PDB entry 8ZA6 | electron microscopy, 3.43 A resolution | chains e and m of the 8 polymer chains in the assembly

# Chain e
Molecule: T-cell surface glycoprotein CD3 epsilon chain
Organism: Homo sapiens
UniProtKB: P07766 (CD3E_HUMAN); residue numbers follow UniProt; this construct covers 1-207
Sequence (207 residues; row label = number of the first residue in the row):
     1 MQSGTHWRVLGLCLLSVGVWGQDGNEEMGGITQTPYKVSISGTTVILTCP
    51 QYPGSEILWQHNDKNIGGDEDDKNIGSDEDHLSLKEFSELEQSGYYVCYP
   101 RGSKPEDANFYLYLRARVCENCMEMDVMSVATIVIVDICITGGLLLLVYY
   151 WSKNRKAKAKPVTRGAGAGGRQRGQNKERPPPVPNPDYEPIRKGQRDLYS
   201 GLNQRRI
Disordered / not traced: 1-32, 156-207
Disulfides: C49-C98, C119-C122

# Chain m
Molecule: TRA@ protein
Organism: Homo sapiens
UniProtKB: Q6PJ56 (Q6PJ56_HUMAN); the construct has insertions or renumbered stretches relative to UniProt, so the offset changes along the chain: 1-114 = UniProt 1-114; 121-290 = UniProt 127-296
Sequence (290 residues; each row starts with the number of its first residue):
     1 MLFSSLLCVFVAFSYSGSSVAQKVTQAQSSVSMPVRKAVTLNCLYETSWW
    51 SYYIFWYKQLPSKEMIFLIRQGSDEQNAKSGRYSVNFKKAAKSVALTISA
   101 LQLEDSAKYFCALGDPGGLNTDKLIFGKGTRVTVEPRSQPHTKPSVFVMK
   151 NGTNVACLVKEFYPKDIRINLVSSKKITEFDPAIVISPSGKYNAVKLGKY
   201 EDSNSVTCSVQHDNKTVHSTDFEVKTDSTDHVKPKETENTKQPSKSCHKP
   251 KAIVHTEKVNMMSLTVLGLRMLFAKTVAVNFLLTAKLFFL
Disordered / not traced: 1-254
Construct notes: linker (115-120)

# Interface between chain e and chain m
Pairs across the interface (4; chain e residue first):
  V130(e) - L264(m)  hydrophobic
  D137(e) - M271(m)
  D137(e) - K275(m)  salt bridge
  T141(e) - K275(m)
Interface residues without a listed pair, chain e (5 interface residues in all): C122, V134
Interface residues without a listed pair, chain m (4 interface residues in all): E257

# In short
Chain e and chain m form an interface of 5 and 4 residues respectively, with 1 salt bridge. Its one
salt-bridged contact is D137(e)-K275(m).
Here chain e is T-cell surface glycoprotein CD3 epsilon chain and chain m is TRA@ protein, both from Homo
sapiens. Entry 8ZA6 (Cryo-EM structure of the gdTCR-CD3 complex) was determined by electron microscopy
together with 8ZA9, 8ZAA, 8ZD4 and 9II6 from the same study.
